PDB entry 8UFG | electron microscopy, 3.10 A resolution | chains F and G of the 4 polymer chains in the assembly

[Chain F]
Protein: Lipopolysaccharide export system permease protein LptF
From: Acinetobacter baylyi ADP1
Reference sequence: Q6FFD7 (Q6FFD7_ACIAD); numbering as in UniProt (aligned over 1-366)
Amino-acid sequence (366 residues; row label = number of the first residue in the row):
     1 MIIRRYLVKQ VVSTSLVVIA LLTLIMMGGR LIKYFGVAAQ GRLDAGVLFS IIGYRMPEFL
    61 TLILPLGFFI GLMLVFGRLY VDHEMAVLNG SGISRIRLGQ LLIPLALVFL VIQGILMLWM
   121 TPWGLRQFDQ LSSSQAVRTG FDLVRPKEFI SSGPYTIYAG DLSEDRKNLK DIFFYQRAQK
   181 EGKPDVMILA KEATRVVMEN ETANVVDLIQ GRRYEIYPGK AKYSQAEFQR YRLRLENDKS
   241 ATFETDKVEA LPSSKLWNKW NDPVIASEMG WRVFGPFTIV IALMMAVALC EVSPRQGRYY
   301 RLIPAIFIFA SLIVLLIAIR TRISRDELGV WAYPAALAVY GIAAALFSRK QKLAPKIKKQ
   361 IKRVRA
Not modelled in the structure: 1, 177-184, 196-203, 217-222, 236-246, 351-366
Residues lining bound ligands: WJR ((2R,4R,5R,6R)-2-[(2R,4R,5R,6R)-5-[(2S,4R,5R,6R)-4-[(2R,3R,4R,5S,6S)-3-acetamido-6-carboxy-4,5-bis(oxidanyl)oxan-2-yl]oxy-6-[(1R)-1,2-bis(oxidanyl)ethyl]-2-carboxy-5-oxidanyl-oxan-2-yl]oxy-6-[(1R)-1,2-bis(oxidanyl)ethyl]-2-carboxy-2-[[(2R,3S,4R,5R,6R)-4-[(3S)-3-dodecanoyloxydodecanoyl]oxy-6-[[(2R,3S,4R,5R,6R)-5-[[(3R)-3-heptanoyloxyundecanoyl]amino]-3-oxidanyl-4-[(3R)-3-oxidanyloctanoyl]oxy-6-phosphonooxy-oxan-2-yl]methoxy]-5-[[(3S)-3-[(3R)-3-oxidanyldecanoyl]oxydecanoyl]amino]-3-phosphonooxy-oxan-2-yl]methoxy]oxan-4-yl]oxy-6-[(1R)-1,2-bis(oxidanyl)ethyl]-4,5-bis(oxidanyl)oxane-2-carboxylic acid): Leu22, Ile25, Met26, Gly29, Arg30, Lys33, Tyr34, Val37, Arg42, Arg55, Glu58, Phe59, Thr61, Leu62, Pro65, Gln113, Met117, Trp271, Gly275, Thr278, Ala310, Ile313, Val314, Leu316, Ile317
From the paper describing this entry:
  - mutagenesis - R30A, R55G: abolished growth
  - mutagenesis - R30K, R55K: decreased growth in response to antibiotic
  - mutagenesis - I317N: decreased growth in response to macrocyclic peptides

[Chain G]
Protein: LPS export ABC transporter permease LptG
From: Acinetobacter baylyi ADP1
Reference sequence: Q6FFD6 (Q6FFD6_ACIAD); residue numbers follow UniProt; this construct covers 1-356
Amino-acid sequence (356 residues; row label = number of the first residue in the row):
     1 MLARRIVAKH VTKTTALAML GTTIVLVILQ VLFTYLGELS NLKADYSAWQ AFLYVLWGAP
    61 RYLYEILPIS ALIGAILGLG TLASNSELIV MRSVGISLWR IVGWVIRSAL VLVLLSFALS
   121 EWVVPYTNER ANSVKSHQSV AALGEVRGYW SREGQRFIYV DYANSQGQLK RIQVVDFDDN
   181 YRLKSVTNAE QGQFVKDGQW LLNHSQQMAI QGQGDAVLAN AAKQPFSLAL QPKYVHMVTI
   241 DPEDLSFSQL VSFMNYMREY SQVPKTYQLA FWKKVASPFA LITLVLVACS FIFGPLRQQS
   301 MGFRLVIALF IGLGFYYLQD FLGYASLVYN PSPAWFVLGP IVLMFVAGSY LLYRAR
Not modelled in the structure: 1-3, 137-144, 211-227, 356
Residues lining bound ligands: WJR ((2R,4R,5R,6R)-2-[(2R,4R,5R,6R)-5-[(2S,4R,5R,6R)-4-[(2R,3R,4R,5S,6S)-3-acetamido-6-carboxy-4,5-bis(oxidanyl)oxan-2-yl]oxy-6-[(1R)-1,2-bis(oxidanyl)ethyl]-2-carboxy-5-oxidanyl-oxan-2-yl]oxy-6-[(1R)-1,2-bis(oxidanyl)ethyl]-2-carboxy-2-[[(2R,3S,4R,5R,6R)-4-[(3S)-3-dodecanoyloxydodecanoyl]oxy-6-[[(2R,3S,4R,5R,6R)-5-[[(3R)-3-heptanoyloxyundecanoyl]amino]-3-oxidanyl-4-[(3R)-3-oxidanyloctanoyl]oxy-6-phosphonooxy-oxan-2-yl]methoxy]-5-[[(3S)-3-[(3R)-3-oxidanyldecanoyl]oxydecanoyl]amino]-3-phosphonooxy-oxan-2-yl]methoxy]oxan-4-yl]oxy-6-[(1R)-1,2-bis(oxidanyl)ethyl]-4,5-bis(oxidanyl)oxane-2-carboxylic acid): Leu26, Gln30, Phe33, Thr34, Asn41, Glu65, Ile66, Ile69, Lys135, Leu309, Leu313, Tyr316, Tyr317

[Chain F / chain G interface]
Contacting residue pairs - 59 pairs, chain F then chain G:
  Leu21(F) - Phe310(G)  hydrophobic
  Ile25(F) - Phe310(G)  hydrophobic
  Ile25(F) - Leu313(G)  hydrophobic
  Ile25(F) - Tyr317(G)
  Gly29(F) - Tyr317(G)
  Ile32(F) - Tyr317(G)
  Ile32(F) - Asp320(G)
  Ile32(F) - Phe321(G)  hydrophobic
  Ile32(F) - Tyr324(G)
  Phe35(F) - Phe321(G)  hydrophobic
  Phe35(F) - Tyr324(G)  hydrophobic
  Phe35(F) - Ala325(G)
  Phe35(F) - Val328(G)  hydrophobic
  Gly36(F) - Tyr324(G)
  Ala39(F) - Tyr324(G)
  Lys147(F) - Gln262(G)
  Lys147(F) - Val263(G)
  Lys147(F) - Pro264(G)
  Glu148(F) - Pro264(G)
  Glu148(F) - Thr266(G)
  Phe149(F) - Trp150(G)
  Phe149(F) - Ser151(G)
  Phe149(F) - Arg152(G)
  Phe149(F) - Phe157(G)  hydrophobic
  Ser151(F) - Trp150(G)
  Thr156(F) - Trp150(G)  hydrogen bond
  Tyr158(F) - Arg152(G)
  Tyr158(F) - Gln262(G)  hydrogen bond
  Glu164(F) - Val328(G)
  Glu164(F) - Tyr329(G)
  Glu164(F) - Asn330(G)
  Asp171(F) - Arg152(G)  salt bridge
  Asp171(F) - Tyr181(G)  hydrogen bond
  Phe173(F) - Trp150(G)  hydrophobic
  Phe173(F) - Phe157(G)  hydrophobic
  Tyr175(F) - Trp150(G)  hydrophobic
  Tyr175(F) - Gln173(G)  hydrogen bond
  Met187(F) - Val175(G)  hydrophobic
  Leu189(F) - Phe157(G)  hydrophobic
  Leu189(F) - Phe177(G)  hydrophobic
  Leu189(F) - Tyr181(G)  hydrophobic
  Arg212(F) - Asn180(G)  hydrogen bond (side chain-backbone)
  Arg212(F) - Tyr181(G)
  Arg212(F) - Arg182(G)
  Tyr214(F) - Phe177(G)  hydrophobic
  Tyr214(F) - Tyr181(G)  hydrogen bond (side chain-backbone)
  Tyr214(F) - Arg182(G)
  Tyr214(F) - Leu183(G)  hydrophobic
  Tyr223(F) - Leu183(G)  hydrophobic
  Tyr223(F) - Ile210(G)
  Gln296(F) - Ser300(G)
  Gly297(F) - Ser300(G)
  Tyr299(F) - Gly302(G)
  Tyr299(F) - Phe303(G)  hydrophobic
  Tyr299(F) - Val306(G)  hydrophobic
  Ile303(F) - Leu305(G)  hydrophobic
  Phe307(F) - Leu29(G)  hydrophobic
  Val314(F) - Leu36(G)  hydrophobic
  Arg325(F) - Ser40(G)
Interface residues without a listed pair, chain F (34 interface residues in all): Lys33, Ser163, Ile216, Arg295, Tyr300
Interface residues without a listed pair, chain G (40 interface residues in all): Phe33, Ser84, Asn85, Val186, Met301, Leu309

[Summary]
34 residues of chain F face 40 of chain G across their interface; the contacts include 6 hydrogen bonds and 1
salt bridge. Among the polar pairs are Asp171(F)-Arg152(G), Thr156(F)-Trp150(G) and Tyr158(F)-Gln262(G). From
the paper: R30A and R55G of chain F abolish growth; R30K and R55K of chain F reduce growth in response to
antibiotic.
Chain F is Lipopolysaccharide export system permease protein LptF and chain G is LPS export ABC transporter
permease LptG, both from Acinetobacter baylyi ADP1; the structure, Acinetobacter baylyi LptB2FG bound to
Acinetobacter baylyi lipopolysaccharide, was determined by electron microscopy (same publication as 8FRL,
8FRM, 8FRN, 8FRO, 8FRP and 8UFH).
